PDB entry 9G24 | electron microscopy, 3.50 A resolution | chains B and J of the 17 polymer chains in the assembly

Chain B:
Molecule: DNA-directed RNA polymerase I subunit RPA135
Source organism: Saccharomyces cerevisiae
Notes: EC 2.7.7.6
UniProtKB: P22138 (RPA2_YEAST); residues 1-1203 here = UniProt positions 1-1203
Sequence (1203 residues; numbered 1 to 1203; the number before each row is that of its first residue):
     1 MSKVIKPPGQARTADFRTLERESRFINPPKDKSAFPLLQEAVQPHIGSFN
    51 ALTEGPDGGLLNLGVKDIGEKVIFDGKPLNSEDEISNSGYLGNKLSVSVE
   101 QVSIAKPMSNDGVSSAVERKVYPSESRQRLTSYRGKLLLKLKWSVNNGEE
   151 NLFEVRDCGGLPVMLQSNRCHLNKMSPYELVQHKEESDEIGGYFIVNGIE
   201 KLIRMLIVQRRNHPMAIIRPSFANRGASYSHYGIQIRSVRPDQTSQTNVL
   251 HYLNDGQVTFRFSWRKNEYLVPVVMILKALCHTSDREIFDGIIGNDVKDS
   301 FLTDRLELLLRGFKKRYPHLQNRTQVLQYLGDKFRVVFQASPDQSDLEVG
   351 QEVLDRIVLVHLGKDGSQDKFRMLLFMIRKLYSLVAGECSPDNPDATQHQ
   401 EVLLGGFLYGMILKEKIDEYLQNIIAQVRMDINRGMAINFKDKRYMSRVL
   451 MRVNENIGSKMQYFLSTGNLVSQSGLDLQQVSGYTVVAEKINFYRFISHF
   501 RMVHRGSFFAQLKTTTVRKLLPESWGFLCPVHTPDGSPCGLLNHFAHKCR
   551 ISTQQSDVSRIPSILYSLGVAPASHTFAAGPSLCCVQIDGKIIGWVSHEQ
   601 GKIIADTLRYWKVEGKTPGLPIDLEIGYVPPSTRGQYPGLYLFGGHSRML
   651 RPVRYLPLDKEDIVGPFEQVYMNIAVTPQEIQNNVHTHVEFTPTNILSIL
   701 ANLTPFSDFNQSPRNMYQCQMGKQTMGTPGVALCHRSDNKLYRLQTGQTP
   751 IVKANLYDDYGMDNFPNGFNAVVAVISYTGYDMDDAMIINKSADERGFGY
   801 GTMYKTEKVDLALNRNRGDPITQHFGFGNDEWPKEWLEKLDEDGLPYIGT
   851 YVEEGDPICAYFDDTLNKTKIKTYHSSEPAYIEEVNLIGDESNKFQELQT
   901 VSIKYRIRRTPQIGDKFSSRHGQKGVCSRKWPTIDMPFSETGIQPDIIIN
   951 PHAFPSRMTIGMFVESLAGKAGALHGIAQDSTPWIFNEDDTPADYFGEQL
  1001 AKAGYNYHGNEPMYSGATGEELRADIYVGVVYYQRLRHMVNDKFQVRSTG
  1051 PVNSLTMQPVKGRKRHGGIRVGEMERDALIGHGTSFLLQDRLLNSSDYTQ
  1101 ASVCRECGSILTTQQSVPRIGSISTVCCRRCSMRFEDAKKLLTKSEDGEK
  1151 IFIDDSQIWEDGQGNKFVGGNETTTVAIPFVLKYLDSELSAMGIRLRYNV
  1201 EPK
Unresolved in the structure: 1-10, 79-87, 1139-1154
Bound ions: Zn2+: Cys1104, Cys1107, Cys1128, Cys1131
Ligand contacts: AMP-CPP (APC; diphosphomethylphosphonic acid adenosyl ester): Arg714, Ser956, Arg957
UniProt features mapped onto this chain:
  - zinc finger: Cys1104 to Cys1131 (C4-type)
  - modified residue: Ser2 (N-acetylserine), Ser81 (Phosphoserine), Ser1156 (Phosphoserine)
What the authors report for this chain:
  - binding site for AMP-CPP: Arg714, Arg957

Chain J:
Molecule: DNA-directed RNA polymerases I, II, and III subunit RPABC5
Source organism: Saccharomyces cerevisiae
UniProtKB: P22139 (RPAB5_YEAST); residue numbers follow UniProt; this construct covers 1-70
Sequence (70 residues; numbered 1 to 70; the number before each row is that of its first residue):
     1 MIVPVRCFSCGKVVGDKWESYLNLLQEDELDEGTALSRLGLKRYCCRRMI
    51 LTHVDLIEKFLRYNPLEKRD
Unresolved in the structure: 70
Bound ions: Zn2+: Cys7, Cys10, Cys45, Cys46
UniProt features mapped onto this chain:
  - binding site (Zn(2+)): Cys7, Cys10, Cys45, Cys46
  - cross-link: Lys59 (Glycyl lysine isopeptide (Lys-Gly) (interchain with G-Cter in ubiquitin))

How chain B and chain J interact:
Contacting residue pairs (83; chain B residue first):
  Arg12(B) - Asp31(J)  salt bridge
  Arg12(B) - Glu32(J)  salt bridge
  Asp15(B) - Glu32(J)
  Phe16(B) - Leu51(J)  hydrophobic
  Phe16(B) - Thr52(J)
  Thr18(B) - Leu22(J)
  Thr18(B) - Leu25(J)
  Leu19(B) - Leu25(J)
  Leu19(B) - Gln26(J)
  Arg21(B) - His53(J)  hydrogen bond (side chain-backbone)
  Arg21(B) - Val54(J)
  Glu22(B) - Trp18(J)
  Glu22(B) - Val54(J)
  Glu22(B) - Asp55(J)
  Phe25(B) - Val54(J)
  Phe25(B) - Asp55(J)
  Phe25(B) - Leu56(J)  hydrophobic
  Phe25(B) - Glu58(J)
  Phe25(B) - Lys59(J)
  Ile26(B) - Glu58(J)
  Ile26(B) - Arg62(J)  hydrogen bond (backbone-side chain)
  Pro28(B) - Arg62(J)
  Val181(B) - Tyr63(J)
  Gln182(B) - Arg69(J)  hydrogen bond (side chain-backbone)
  Lys184(B) - Arg69(J)
  Glu186(B) - Tyr63(J)
  Ser187(B) - Lys59(J)  hydrogen bond
  Ser187(B) - Tyr63(J)  hydrogen bond (backbone-side chain)
  Thr728(B) - Leu56(J)
  Gly730(B) - Phe60(J)
  Val731(B) - Lys59(J)
  Val731(B) - Phe60(J)  hydrophobic
  Val731(B) - Tyr63(J)
  Ala732(B) - Tyr63(J)
  Leu733(B) - Phe60(J)  hydrophobic
  His735(B) - Tyr63(J)
  Arg743(B) - Met1(J)
  Arg743(B) - Phe60(J)
  Gln745(B) - Met1(J)  hydrogen bond
  Gly747(B) - Val54(J)
  Gln748(B) - Phe8(J)
  Gln748(B) - Thr52(J)  hydrogen bond
  Thr749(B) - Thr52(J)  hydrogen bond (backbone-backbone)
  Thr749(B) - Val54(J)
  Ile751(B) - Arg48(J)
  Ile751(B) - Thr52(J)
  Asp763(B) - Val54(J)
  Asn764(B) - Leu56(J)
  Asn764(B) - Lys59(J)  hydrogen bond
  Pro766(B) - Val54(J)  hydrophobic
  Pro766(B) - Leu56(J)
  Asn770(B) - Arg48(J)  hydrogen bond (backbone-side chain)
  Asn770(B) - Thr52(J)  hydrogen bond
  Val772(B) - Ser9(J)
  Val772(B) - Tyr44(J)  hydrophobic
  Val772(B) - Arg48(J)
  Ala793(B) - Phe8(J)
  Arg796(B) - Cys7(J)  hydrogen bond (side chain-backbone)
  Arg796(B) - Phe8(J)  hydrogen bond (side chain-backbone)
  Arg796(B) - Ser9(J)  hydrogen bond (side chain-backbone)
  Arg796(B) - Cys10(J)  hydrogen bond (side chain-backbone)
  Arg796(B) - Gly11(J)
  Gly797(B) - Phe8(J)
  Phe798(B) - Phe8(J)
  Thr941(B) - Arg43(J)
  Ile943(B) - Arg43(J)
  Ile943(B) - Tyr44(J)
  Ile943(B) - Cys45(J)  hydrophobic
  Gln944(B) - Ser9(J)
  Asp946(B) - Ser9(J)
  Asp946(B) - Arg48(J)  salt bridge
  Lys970(B) - Tyr44(J)
  Gly972(B) - Leu51(J)
  Ala973(B) - Tyr44(J)  hydrophobic
  Ala973(B) - Arg47(J)  hydrogen bond (backbone-side chain)
  Leu974(B) - Arg47(J)  hydrogen bond (backbone-side chain)
  His975(B) - Gly33(J)
  Gly976(B) - Glu32(J)
  Gly976(B) - Gly33(J)
  Gly976(B) - Leu51(J)
  Tyr1005(B) - Tyr44(J)
  Glu1011(B) - Tyr44(J)  hydrogen bond
  Val1028(B) - Tyr44(J)
Interface residues without a listed pair, chain B (55 interface residues in all): Thr746, Ala771, Asn790, Ser792, Ile977, Val1030
Interface residues without a listed pair, chain J (34 interface residues in all): Ile2, Arg6, Met49, Pro65

In short:
The interface between chain B and chain J involves 55 residues on one side and 34 on the other; the contacts
include 18 hydrogen bonds and 3 salt bridges. Polar contacts include Arg12(B)-Asp31(J), Arg12(B)-Glu32(J) and
Asp946(B)-Arg48(J). Chain B binds AMP-CPP. The paper reports a binding site for AMP-CPP at Arg714(B) and
Arg957(B).
Chain B is DNA-directed RNA polymerase I subunit RPA135 and chain J is DNA-directed RNA polymerases I, II, and
III subunit RPABC5, both from Saccharomyces cerevisiae; the structure, Yeast RNA polymerase I elongation
complex stalled by an apurinic site bound to nucleotide analog AMPCPP ..., was determined by electron
microscopy, deposited together with 9G1V, 9G1X, 9G23, 9G26, 9G27, 9G29, 9G2B and 9G2C.
